8DJU - chain A; structure by X-ray diffraction, 1.50 A resolution.

== Chain A ==
Protein: L-ascorbate peroxidase
From: Sorghum bicolor
Notes: EC 1.11.1.11
Reference sequence: C5WNL8 (C5WNL8_SORBI); numbering as in UniProt (aligned over 1-250)
Chain sequence (250 residues; row label = number of the first residue in the row):
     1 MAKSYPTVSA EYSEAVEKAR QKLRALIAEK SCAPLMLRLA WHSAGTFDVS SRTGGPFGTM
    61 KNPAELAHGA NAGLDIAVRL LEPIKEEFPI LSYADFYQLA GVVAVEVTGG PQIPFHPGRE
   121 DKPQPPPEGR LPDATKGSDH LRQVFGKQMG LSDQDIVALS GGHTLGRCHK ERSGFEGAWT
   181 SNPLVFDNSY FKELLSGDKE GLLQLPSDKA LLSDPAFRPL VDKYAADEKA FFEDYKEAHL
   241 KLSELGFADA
Bound ions: heme Fe near His-163 (its only coordinating residue here); Na+: Thr-164, Thr-180, Asn-182, Val-185
Residues lining bound ligands:
  - heme (HEM): Pro-34, Leu-35, Leu-37, Arg-38, Trp-41, Pro-132, Asp-133, Ala-134, Leu-141, Phe-145, Leu-159, Ser-160, Gly-162, His-163, Leu-165, Gly-166, Arg-167, Cys-168, His-169, Arg-172, Ser-173, Phe-175, Trp-179, Leu-205, Ser-207, Tyr-235
  - SIV ((3aS,6S,6aR)-3,3,3a,6-tetrahydroxytetrahydrofuro[3,2-b]furan-2(3H)-one (non-preferred name)): Ser-31, Cys-32, Ala-33, Pro-34, Leu-35, Gly-166, Arg-167, His-169, Arg-172
What the authors report for this chain:
  - binding site for SIV: Leu-35, Arg-167, His-169, Arg-172
  - mutagenesis - R38L, W41F, H42A, R172A: decreased catalytic activity on ascorbate
  - mutagenesis - R172A: decreased catalytic activity on p-coumarate
  - mutagenesis - W41F, H42A: decreased catalytic activity on polymerization
  - catalytic residues: Arg-38, Trp-41, His-42

== Overview ==
Chain A binds heme and compound SIV. The Na+ site is built by Thr-164, Thr-180, Asn-182 and Val-185. The paper
reports catalytic residues Arg-38, Trp-41 and His-42; R38L, W41F and H42A, among others, reduce catalytic
activity on ascorbate.
Chain A is L-ascorbate peroxidase (Sorghum bicolor); the structure, Cytosolic ascorbate peroxidase from
Sorghum bicolor - bicyclic dehydroascorbic acid complex, was determined by X-ray diffraction together with
8DJR, 8DJS, 8DJT, 8DJW and 8DJX from the same study.
